PDB entry 6XWH | X-ray diffraction, 2.10 A resolution | chains A and D of the 4 polymer chains in the assembly

[Chain A]
Molecule: Hoxb13 DR0 Response Element, 5'-3' strand
Sequence (16 nucleotides; numbered 1 to 16; the number before each row is that of its first residue):
     1 GAAGGTCAAG GCCAAG

[Chain D]
Protein: Retinoic acid receptor RXR-alpha
Source organism: Homo sapiens
UniProtKB: P19793 (RXRA_HUMAN), isoform P19793-2; residues 130-212 here correspond to UniProt positions 33-115 (UniProt number = residue number - 97)
Sequence (87 residues; row label = number of the first residue in the row):
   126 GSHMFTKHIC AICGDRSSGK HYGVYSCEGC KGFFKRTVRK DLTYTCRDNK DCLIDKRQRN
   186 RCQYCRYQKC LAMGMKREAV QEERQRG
Unresolved in the structure: 126-131, 210-212
Construct notes: expression tag (126-129)
Ion coordination: Zn2+ site 1: Cys135, Cys138, Cys152, Cys155; Zn2+ site 2: Cys171, Cys177, Cys187, Cys190

[How chain A and chain D interact]
Contacting residue pairs - 14 pairs, chain A then chain D:
  DA8(A) with Lys145(D), phosphate contact
  DA9(A) with His146(D), phosphate contact; Tyr147(D), hydrogen bond to the phosphate; Ala204(D), sugar contact; Gln206(D), phosphate contact
  DG10(A) with Tyr147(D), hydrogen bond to the phosphate; Lys160(D), salt bridge to the phosphate; Arg164(D), salt bridge to the phosphate; Val205(D), phosphate contact; Gln206(D), hydrogen bond to the phosphate
  DG11(A) with Lys156(D), base contact; Lys160(D), base contact; Arg164(D), salt bridge to the phosphate; Arg209(D), phosphate contact
Also at the interface, not in a pair above, chain D (11 interface residues in all): Gly144

[In short]
4 residues of chain A and 11 residues of chain D are in contact; the contacts include 3 hydrogen bonds and 3
salt bridges. Among the polar pairs are DA9(A)-Tyr147(D), DG10(A)-Tyr147(D) and DG10(A)-Gln206(D). The Zn2+
site 1 is built by Cys135(D), Cys138(D), Cys152(D) and Cys155(D).
Here chain A is Hoxb13 DR0 Response Element, 5'-3' strand and chain D is Retinoic acid receptor RXR-alpha
(Homo sapiens). Entry 6XWH (Crystal Structure of the Human RXR DNA-Binding Domain Homodimer Bound to the Human
Hoxb13 DR0 Response ...) was determined by X-ray diffraction together with 6XWG from the same study.
